PDB entry 5I3K | X-ray diffraction, 2.21 A resolution | chains A and D

[Chain A (and D)]
Protein: Triosephosphate isomerase, glycosomal
From: Trypanosoma brucei brucei
Notes: EC 5.3.1.1; chain D of this document is another copy of the same molecule, construct and numbering; everything in this record applies to it too
UniProt: P04789 (TPIS_TRYBB); residues 1-250 here = UniProt positions 1-250
Chain sequence (250 residues; each row starts with the number of its first residue):
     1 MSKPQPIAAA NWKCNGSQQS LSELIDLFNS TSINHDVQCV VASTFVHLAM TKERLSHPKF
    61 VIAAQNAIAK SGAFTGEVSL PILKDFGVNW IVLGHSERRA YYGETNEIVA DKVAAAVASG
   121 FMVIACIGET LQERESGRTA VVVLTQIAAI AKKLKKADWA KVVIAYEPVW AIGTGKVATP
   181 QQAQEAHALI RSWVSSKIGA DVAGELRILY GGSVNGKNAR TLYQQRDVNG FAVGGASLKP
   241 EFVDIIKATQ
Unresolved in the structure: 1
Sequence notes: engineered mutation A232 (Leu in P04789)
Swiss-Prot annotation at these positions:
  - active site: H95 (Electrophile), E167 (Proton acceptor)
  - binding site (substrate): N11, K13
What the authors report for this chain:
  - binding site for 2-phosphoglycolic acid: E167
  - catalytic residues: K13, H95, E167 (citing earlier work)
  - mutagenesis - L232A (6-fold): decreased catalytic activity on GAP (citing earlier work)

[Interface between chain A and chain D]
Residue-residue contacts (78; chain A residue first):
  N11(A) - T75(D)  hydrogen bond
  K13(A) - G72(D)
  K13(A) - A73(D)
  K13(A) - T75(D)
  C14(A) - I68(D)  hydrophobic
  C14(A) - S71(D)
  C14(A) - G72(D)  hydrogen bond (backbone-backbone)
  C14(A) - F74(D)
  C14(A) - E77(D)  hydrogen bond (side chain-backbone)
  C14(A) - V78(D)
  C14(A) - S79(D)  hydrogen bond (side chain-backbone)
  C14(A) - I82(D)
  N15(A) - G72(D)  hydrogen bond (side chain-backbone)
  N15(A) - I82(D)
  G16(A) - I82(D)
  S17(A) - D85(D)
  Q18(A) - D85(D)  hydrogen bond (backbone-side chain)
  Q18(A) - F86(D)
  F45(A) - F45(D)  hydrophobic
  F45(A) - V46(D)  hydrophobic
  F45(A) - G76(D)
  V46(A) - F45(D)
  V46(A) - V78(D)  hydrophobic
  V46(A) - L83(D)  hydrophobic
  V46(A) - F86(D)  hydrophobic
  H47(A) - I82(D)
  A49(A) - A49(D)  hydrophobic
  K52(A) - Q18(D)
  Q65(A) - T75(D)
  Q65(A) - G76(D)  hydrogen bond (side chain-backbone)
  N66(A) - G76(D)
  I68(A) - C14(D)  hydrophobic
  S71(A) - C14(D)
  G72(A) - K13(D)
  G72(A) - C14(D)  hydrogen bond (backbone-backbone)
  G72(A) - N15(D)  hydrogen bond (backbone-side chain)
  A73(A) - K13(D)
  A73(A) - E97(D)
  A73(A) - Y101(D)
  F74(A) - C14(D)
  F74(A) - E97(D)  hydrogen bond (backbone-side chain)
  F74(A) - Y101(D)  hydrophobic
  F74(A) - Y102(D)
  T75(A) - N11(D)  hydrogen bond
  T75(A) - K13(D)
  T75(A) - Q65(D)
  T75(A) - H95(D)
  T75(A) - E97(D)  hydrogen bond (backbone-side chain)
  T75(A) - R98(D)  hydrogen bond (backbone-side chain)
  G76(A) - F45(D)
  G76(A) - Q65(D)  hydrogen bond (backbone-side chain)
  G76(A) - N66(D)
  G76(A) - R98(D)
  E77(A) - C14(D)  hydrogen bond (backbone-side chain)
  E77(A) - R98(D)  salt bridge
  E77(A) - Y102(D)
  V78(A) - C14(D)
  V78(A) - V46(D)  hydrophobic
  S79(A) - C14(D)  hydrogen bond (backbone-side chain)
  I82(A) - C14(D)
  I82(A) - N15(D)
  I82(A) - G16(D)
  I82(A) - H47(D)
  L83(A) - V46(D)  hydrophobic
  D85(A) - S17(D)
  D85(A) - Q18(D)  hydrogen bond (side chain-backbone)
  F86(A) - Q18(D)
  F86(A) - V46(D)  hydrophobic
  H95(A) - T75(D)  hydrogen bond
  E97(A) - A73(D)
  E97(A) - F74(D)
  E97(A) - T75(D)  hydrogen bond
  R98(A) - T75(D)  hydrogen bond (side chain-backbone)
  R98(A) - G76(D)
  R98(A) - E77(D)  salt bridge
  Y101(A) - F74(D)  hydrophobic
  Y102(A) - F74(D)
  Y102(A) - E77(D)
Interface residues without a listed pair, chain A (35 interface residues in all): T44, L48
Interface residues without a listed pair, chain D (36 interface residues in all): T44, L48, K52, K70

[In short]
35 residues of chain A and 36 residues of chain D are in contact, with 20 hydrogen bonds and 2 salt bridges.
Among the polar pairs are E77(A)-R98(D), N11(A)-T75(D) and C14(A)-E77(D). The paper reports catalytic residues
K13(A), H95(A) and E167(A); L232A of chain A reduces catalytic activity on GAP.
Both chains are Triosephosphate isomerase, glycosomal (Trypanosoma brucei brucei). Entry 5I3K
(Structure-Function Studies on Role of Hydrophobic Clamping of a Basic Glutamate in Catalysis by
Triosephosphate Isomerase) was determined by X-ray diffraction (same publication as 5I3F, 5I3G, 5I3H, 5I3I and
5I3J).
